Entry 7B0U (electron microscopy, 3.86 A resolution); this record covers chains S and U of the 60 polymer chains in the assembly.

Chain S:
Name: RsbR protein
Source organism: Listeria innocua serovar 6a (strain ATCC BAA-680 / CLIP 11262)
UniProtKB: Q92DC6 (Q92DC6_LISIN); residues 1-278 here = UniProt positions 1-278
Sequence (278 residues; numbered 1 to 278; the number before each row is that of its first residue):
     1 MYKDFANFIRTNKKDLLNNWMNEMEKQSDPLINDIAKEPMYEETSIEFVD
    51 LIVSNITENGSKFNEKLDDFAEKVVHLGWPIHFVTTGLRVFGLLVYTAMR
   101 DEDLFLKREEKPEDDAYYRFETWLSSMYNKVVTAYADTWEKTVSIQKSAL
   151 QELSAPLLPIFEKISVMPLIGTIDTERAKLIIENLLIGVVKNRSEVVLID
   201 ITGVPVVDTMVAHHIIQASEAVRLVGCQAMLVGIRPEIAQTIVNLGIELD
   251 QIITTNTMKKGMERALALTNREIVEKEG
Not modelled in the structure: 275-278
Modified / non-standard residues: Thr-241 (phosphothreonine; TPO)
Reported in the primary citation:
  - post-translational modification sites: Thr-241

Chain U:
Name: RsbS protein
Source organism: Listeria innocua serovar 6a (strain ATCC BAA-680 / CLIP 11262)
UniProtKB: Q7AP18 (Q7AP18_LISIN); residues 1-118 here = UniProt positions 1-118
Sequence (118 residues; numbered 1 to 118; the number before each row is that of its first residue):
     1 MGIPILKLGECLLISIQSELDDHTAVEFQEDLLAKIHETSARGVVIDITS
    51 IDFIDSFIAKILGDVVSMSKLMGAKVVVTGIQPAVAITLIELGITFSGVL
   101 SAMDLESGLEKLKQELGE
Reported in the primary citation:
  - post-translational modification sites: Ser-56 (proposed by the authors, not directly observed)

Chain S / chain U interface:
Contacting residue pairs (21):
  Leu-186(S) / Pro-83(U)  hydrophobic
  Leu-186(S) / Ile-87(U)  hydrophobic
  Val-190(S) / Pro-83(U)
  Arg-193(S) / Met-103(U)
  Ser-194(S) / Met-103(U)
  Gln-217(S) / Ile-90(U)
  Glu-220(S) / Ile-90(U)
  Ala-221(S) / Ile-90(U)  hydrophobic
  Arg-223(S) / Phe-96(U)
  Arg-223(S) / Leu-100(U)
  Leu-224(S) / Ile-81(U)
  Leu-224(S) / Ala-86(U)
  Leu-224(S) / Ile-90(U)  hydrophobic
  Leu-224(S) / Leu-100(U)
  Leu-224(S) / Ala-102(U)
  Val-225(S) / Ile-81(U)
  Val-225(S) / Ser-101(U)
  Val-225(S) / Ala-102(U)
  Gly-226(S) / Leu-100(U)
  Gly-226(S) / Ser-101(U)
  Gly-226(S) / Ala-102(U)
Other interface residues (no listed pair), chain S (14 interface residues in all): Ile-182, Ile-187, Cys-227
Other interface residues (no listed pair), chain U (13 interface residues in all): Leu-89, Glu-91, Ser-97
Interface features reported in the paper:
  - specific contacts: Leu-224(S)/Leu-100(U) (hydrophobic contact)

Summary:
14 residues of chain S and 13 residues of chain U are in contact. The paper describes a hydrophobic contact
between Leu-224(S) and Leu-100(U). The paper reports modification sites Thr-241(S) and Ser-56(U).
Here chain S is RsbR protein and chain U is RsbS protein, both from Listeria innocua serovar 6a (strain ATCC
BAA-680 / CLIP 11262). Entry 7B0U (Stressosome complex from Listeria innocua) was determined by electron
microscopy.
